Entry 8GM7 (X-ray diffraction, 1.75 A resolution); this record covers chain A.

Chain A:
Molecule: TK0353
Organism: Thermococcus kodakarensis
UniProtKB: Q5JCX2 (Q5JCX2_THEKO); numbering as in UniProt (aligned over 1-170)
Chain sequence (170 residues; numbered 1 to 170; the number before each row is that of its first residue):
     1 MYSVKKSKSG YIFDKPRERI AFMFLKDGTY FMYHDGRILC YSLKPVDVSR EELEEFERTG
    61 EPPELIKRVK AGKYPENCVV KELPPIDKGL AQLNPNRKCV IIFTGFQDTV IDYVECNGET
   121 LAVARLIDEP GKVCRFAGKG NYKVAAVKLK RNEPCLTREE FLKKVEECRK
Unresolved in the structure: 169-170
Disulfides: Cys-116/Cys-168, Cys-134/Cys-155

Summary:
Chain A is TK0353 (Thermococcus kodakarensis); the structure, Structure of apurinic/apyrimidinic DNA Lyase
TK0353 from Thermococcus kodakarensis (Native Crystal Form), was determined by X-ray diffraction, deposited
together with 8GM6 and 8SYJ.
